PDB entry 6RXS | X-ray diffraction, 1.60 A resolution | chains A and B

Chain A:
Name: NAD-dependent protein deacylase
From: Escherichia coli (strain K12)
Notes: EC 3.5.1.-
UniProt: P75960 (NPD_ECOLI); residues 40-279 here = UniProt positions 40-279
Chain sequence (254 residues; row label = number of the first residue in the row):
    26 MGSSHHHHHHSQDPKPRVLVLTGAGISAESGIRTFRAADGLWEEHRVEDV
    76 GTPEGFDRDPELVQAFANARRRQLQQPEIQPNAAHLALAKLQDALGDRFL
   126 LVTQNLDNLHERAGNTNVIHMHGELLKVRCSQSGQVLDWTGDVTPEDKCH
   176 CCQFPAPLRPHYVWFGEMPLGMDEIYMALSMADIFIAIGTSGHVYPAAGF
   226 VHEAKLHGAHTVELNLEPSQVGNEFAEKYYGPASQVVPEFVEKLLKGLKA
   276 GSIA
Disordered / not traced: 26-39, 63-82, 278-279
Differences from the reference sequence: initiating methionine (26); expression tag (27-39); engineered mutation Gly76 (Ala in P75960), Ala92 (Tyr in P75960), Leu131 (Ile in P75960), Tyr187 (Val in P75960)
Ion coordination: Zn2+: Cys155, Cys174, Cys176, Cys177
Swiss-Prot annotation at these positions:
  - active site: His147 (Proton acceptor)
  - binding site (NAD(+)): Gln129, Asn130, Asp132, Gly214 to Ser216, Asn240 to Glu242, Ala258
  - binding site (substrate): Arg95
  - binding site (Zn(2+)): Cys155, Cys174
  - mutagenesis: Arg95 (R95M: 100-fold decrease in desuccinylase activity. 3-fold decrease in deacetylase activity)

Chain B:
Name: Histone H4
Notes: fragment: H4K16Ac; engineered mutation(s): K16ALY
UniProt: P62805 (H4_HUMAN); residues 12-22 here correspond to UniProt positions 13-23 (UniProt number = residue number + 1)
Chain sequence (11 residues; each row starts with the number of its first residue):
    12 KGGAKRHRKIL
Disordered / not traced: 20-22
Modified / non-standard residues: Lys16 (N(6)-acetyllysine; ALY)
Differences from the reference sequence: conflict Ile21 (Val22 in P62805)
Swiss-Prot annotation at these positions:
  - DNA-binding region: Lys16 to Lys20
  - modified residue: Lys12 (N6-(2-hydroxyisobutyryl)lysine), Lys16 (N6-(2-hydroxyisobutyryl)lysine), Lys20 (N6,N6,N6-trimethyllysine)
  - cross-link (Glycyl lysine isopeptide (Lys-Gly)): Lys12 (interchain with G-Cter in SUMO2), Lys20 (interchain with G-Cter in SUMO2)

How chain A and chain B interact:
Residue-residue contacts - 29 pairs, chain A then chain B:
  His147(A) with Lys16(B)
  Val188(A) with Lys16(B)
  Trp189(A) with Lys16(B)
  Phe190(A) with Lys16(B); Arg17(B); His18(B)
  Gly191(A) with Ala15(B); Lys16(B), hydrogen bond (backbone-backbone)
  Glu192(A) with Ala15(B); Lys16(B), hydrogen bond (backbone-backbone)
  Met193(A) with Gly14(B); Ala15(B), hydrophobic
  Pro194(A) with Gly14(B); Lys16(B)
  Tyr201(A) with Lys12(B); Gly13(B), hydrogen bond (side chain-backbone)
  His218(A) with Arg17(B); His18(B); Arg19(B), hydrogen bond (backbone-backbone)
  Val219(A) with Arg17(B)
  Tyr220(A) with Ala15(B); Lys16(B); Arg17(B), hydrogen bond (backbone-backbone)
  Pro221(A) with Gly13(B); Gly14(B); Ala15(B); Arg17(B)
  Glu228(A) with Lys12(B), salt bridge
  Gln245(A) with Arg19(B)
Also at the interface, not in a pair above, chain A (17 interface residues in all): Phe60, Leu131

Overview:
The interface between chain A and chain B involves 17 residues on one side and 8 on the other, with 5 hydrogen
bonds and 1 salt bridge. Among the polar pairs are Glu228(A)-Lys12(B), Tyr201(A)-Gly13(B) and
Gly191(A)-Lys16(B).
Here chain A is NAD-dependent protein deacylase (Escherichia coli (strain K12)) and chain B is Histone H4.
Entry 6RXS (Crystal structure of CobB Ac3(A76G,Y92A, I131L, V187Y) in complex with H4K16-Acetyl peptide) was
determined by X-ray diffraction (same publication as 6RXJ, 6RXK, 6RXL, 6RXM, 6RXO, 6RXP, 6RXQ and 6RXR).
